PDB entry 6UU7 | X-ray diffraction, 4.40 A resolution (low resolution: residue-level contacts below are approximate; hydrogen-bond / salt-bridge calls are withheld) | chains AAA and CCC of the 9 polymer chains in the assembly

[Chain AAA]
Molecule: DNA-directed RNA polymerase subunit alpha
Organism: Escherichia coli
Notes: EC 2.7.7.6
UniProt: P0A7Z4 (RPOA_ECOLI); residue numbers follow UniProt; this construct covers 1-235
Chain sequence (242 residues; row label = number of the first residue in the row; numbers below 1 keep their minus sign (Ala-6 is residue -6)):
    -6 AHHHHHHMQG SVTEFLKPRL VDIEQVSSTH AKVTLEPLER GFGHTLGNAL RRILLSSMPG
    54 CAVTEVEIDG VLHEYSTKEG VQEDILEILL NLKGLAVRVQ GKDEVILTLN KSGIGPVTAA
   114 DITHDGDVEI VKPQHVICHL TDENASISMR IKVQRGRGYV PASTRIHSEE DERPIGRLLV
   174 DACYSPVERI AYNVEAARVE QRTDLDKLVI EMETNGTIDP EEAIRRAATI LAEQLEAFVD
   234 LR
Disordered / not traced: -6 to 5
Construct notes: expression tag (-6 to 0)
Curated features (UniProtKB/Swiss-Prot):
  - region: Glu162 to Glu165 (Required for interaction with Crp at class II promoters)

[Chain CCC]
Molecule: DNA-directed RNA polymerase subunit beta
Organism: Escherichia coli
Notes: EC 2.7.7.6
UniProt: P0A8V4 (RPOB_ECO57); numbering as in UniProt (aligned over 1-1342)
Chain sequence (1342 residues; each row starts with the number of its first residue):
     1 MVYSYTEKKR IRKDFGKRPQ VLDVPYLLSI QLDSFQKFIE QDPEGQYGLE AAFRSVFPIQ
    61 SYSGNSELQY VSYRLGEPVF DVQECQIRGV TYSAPLRVKL RLVIYEREAP EGTVKDIKEQ
   121 EVYMGEIPLM TDNGTFVING TERVIVSQLH RSPGVFFDSD KGKTHSSGKV LYNARIIPYR
   181 GSWLDFEFDP KDNLFVRIDR RRKLPATIIL RALNYTTEQI LDLFFEKVIF EIRDNKLQME
   241 LVPERLRGET ASFDIEANGK VYVEKGRRIT ARHIRQLEKD DVKLIEVPVE YIAGKVVAKD
   301 YIDESTGELI CAANMELSLD LLAKLSQSGH KRIETLFTND LDHGPYISET LRVDPTNDRL
   361 SALVEIYRMM RPGEPPTREA AESLFENLFF SEDRYDLSAV GRMKFNRSLL REEIEGSGIL
   421 SKDDIIDVMK KLIDIRNGKG EVDDIDHLGN RRIRSVGEMA ENQFRVGLVR VERAVKERLS
   481 LGDLDTLMPQ DMINAKPISA AVKEFFGSSQ LSQFMDQNNP LSEITHKRRI SALGPGGLTR
   541 ERAGFEVRDV HPTHYGRVCP IETPEGPNIG LINSLSVYAQ TNEYGFLETP YRKVTDGVVT
   601 DEIHYLSAIE EGNYVIAQAN SNLDEEGHFV EDLVTCRSKG ESSLFSRDQV DYMDVSTQQV
   661 VSVGASLIPF LEHDDANRAL MGANMQRQAV PTLRADKPLV GTGMERAVAV DSGVTAVAKR
   721 GGVVQYVDAS RIVIKVNEDE MYPGEAGIDI YNLTKYTRSN QNTCINQMPC VSLGEPVERG
   781 DVLADGPSTD LGELALGQNM RVAFMPWNGY NFEDSILVSE RVVQEDRFTT IHIQELACVS
   841 RDTKLGPEEI TADIPNVGEA ALSKLDESGI VYIGAEVTGG DILVGKVTPK GETQLTPEEK
   901 LLRAIFGEKA SDVKDSSLRV PNGVSGTVID VQVFTRDGVE KDKRALEIEE MQLKQAKKDL
   961 SEELQILEAG LFSRIRAVLV AGGVEAEKLD KLPRDRWLEL GLTDEEKQNQ LEQLAEQYDE
  1021 LKHEFEKKLE AKRRKITQGD DLAPGVLKIV KVYLAVKRRI QPGDKMAGRH GNKGVISKIN
  1081 PIEDMPYDEN GTPVDIVLNP LGVPSRMNIG QILETHLGMA AKGIGDKINA MLKQQQEVAK
  1141 LREFIQRAYD LGADVRQKVD LSTFSDEEVM RLAENLRKGM PIATPVFDGA KEAEIKELLK
  1201 LGDLPTSGQI RLYDGRTGEQ FERPVTVGYM YMLKLNHLVD DKMHARSTGS YSLVTQQPLG
  1261 GKAQFGGQRF GEMEVWALEA YGAAYTLQEM LTVKSDDVNG RTKMYKNIVD GNHQMEPGMP
  1321 ESFNVLLKEI RSLGINIELE DE
Disordered / not traced: 1
Curated features (UniProtKB/Swiss-Prot):
  - modified residue (N6-acetyllysine): Lys1022, Lys1200

[Interface between chain AAA and chain CCC]
Residue-residue contacts - 70 pairs, chain AAA then chain CCC:
  Asn41(AAA) with Tyr1087(CCC); Gly1215(CCC); Arg1216(CCC); Thr1217(CCC); Gly1218(CCC)
  Arg44(AAA) with Glu1083(CCC); Tyr1087(CCC); Gly1215(CCC)
  Arg45(AAA) with Glu1083(CCC); Gly1215(CCC); Arg1216(CCC)
  Ser49(AAA) with Glu1083(CCC)
  Leu65(AAA) with Ile873(CCC); Gly874(CCC)
  His66(AAA) with Ile873(CCC); Gly874(CCC); Thr927(CCC); Val928(CCC); Ile929(CCC)
  Glu67(AAA) with Lys1057(CCC)
  Tyr68(AAA) with Tyr756(CCC); Ile831(CCC); Ile929(CCC); Ala1055(CCC); Lys1057(CCC)
  Thr70(AAA) with Ala729(CCC); Lys755(CCC)
  Lys71(AAA) with Asp728(CCC)
  Glu72(AAA) with Asp728(CCC); Lys958(CCC)
  Gly73(AAA) with Tyr726(CCC); Asp728(CCC)
  Val74(AAA) with Asp728(CCC); Ala729(CCC)
  Gln75(AAA) with Val727(CCC); Ala729(CCC); Ser772(CCC); Leu773(CCC)
  Glu76(AAA) with Ala729(CCC)
  Asp77(AAA) with Ala729(CCC); Lys755(CCC); Tyr756(CCC); Asn766(CCC)
  Leu79(AAA) with Leu693(CCC); Tyr756(CCC)
  Glu80(AAA) with Met768(CCC)
  Leu83(AAA) with Arg694(CCC)
  Lys86(AAA) with Asp826(CCC)
  Thr134(AAA) with Tyr726(CCC); Val727(CCC); Leu773(CCC)
  Asp135(AAA) with Tyr726(CCC)
  Tyr152(AAA) with Gln824(CCC)
  Pro154(AAA) with Arg1059(CCC)
  Ser156(AAA) with Arg1059(CCC)
  Ile159(AAA) with Glu876(CCC)
  Glu163(AAA) with Glu876(CCC)
  Arg166(AAA) with Ser863(CCC); Lys864(CCC)
  Asp174(AAA) with Gln824(CCC); Asp826(CCC); Arg1059(CCC)
  Glu181(AAA) with Arg821(CCC)
  Arg182(AAA) with Asn1090(CCC); Thr1092(CCC)
  Ile183(AAA) with Gly1091(CCC)
  Ala184(AAA) with Asn1090(CCC); Gly1091(CCC)
  Tyr185(AAA) with Tyr1087(CCC); Gly1218(CCC)
Also at the interface, not in a pair above, chain AAA (40 interface residues in all): His37, Leu48, Ala155, Ile168, Arg170, Asn186
Also at the interface, not in a pair above, chain CCC (51 interface residues in all): Ser730, Pro769, Val771, Val823, Glu825, Ala860, Ala875, Glu962, Val1056, Ile1082, Asp1084, Met1085, Glu1089, Asp1214

[Overview]
The interface between chain AAA and chain CCC involves 40 residues on one side and 51 on the other.
Here chain AAA is DNA-directed RNA polymerase subunit alpha and chain CCC is DNA-directed RNA polymerase
subunit beta, both from Escherichia coli. Entry 6UU7 (E. coli sigma-S transcription initiation complex with a
6-nt RNA and an NTP ("Old" crystal soaked ...) was determined by X-ray diffraction, deposited together with
6UTV, 6UTW, 6UTX, 6UTY, 6UTZ, 6UU0 and 11 further entries.
